8PIL - chains J and K of the 10 polymer chains in the assembly; structure by electron microscopy, 3.20 A resolution.

# Chain J
Protein: DNA-directed RNA polymerase subunit beta'
Organism: Escherichia coli
Notes: EC 2.7.7.6
UniProt: P0A8T7 (RPOC_ECOLI); residue numbers follow UniProt; this construct covers 2-1407
Amino-acid sequence (1416 residues; numbered 1 to 1416; the number before each row is that of its first residue):
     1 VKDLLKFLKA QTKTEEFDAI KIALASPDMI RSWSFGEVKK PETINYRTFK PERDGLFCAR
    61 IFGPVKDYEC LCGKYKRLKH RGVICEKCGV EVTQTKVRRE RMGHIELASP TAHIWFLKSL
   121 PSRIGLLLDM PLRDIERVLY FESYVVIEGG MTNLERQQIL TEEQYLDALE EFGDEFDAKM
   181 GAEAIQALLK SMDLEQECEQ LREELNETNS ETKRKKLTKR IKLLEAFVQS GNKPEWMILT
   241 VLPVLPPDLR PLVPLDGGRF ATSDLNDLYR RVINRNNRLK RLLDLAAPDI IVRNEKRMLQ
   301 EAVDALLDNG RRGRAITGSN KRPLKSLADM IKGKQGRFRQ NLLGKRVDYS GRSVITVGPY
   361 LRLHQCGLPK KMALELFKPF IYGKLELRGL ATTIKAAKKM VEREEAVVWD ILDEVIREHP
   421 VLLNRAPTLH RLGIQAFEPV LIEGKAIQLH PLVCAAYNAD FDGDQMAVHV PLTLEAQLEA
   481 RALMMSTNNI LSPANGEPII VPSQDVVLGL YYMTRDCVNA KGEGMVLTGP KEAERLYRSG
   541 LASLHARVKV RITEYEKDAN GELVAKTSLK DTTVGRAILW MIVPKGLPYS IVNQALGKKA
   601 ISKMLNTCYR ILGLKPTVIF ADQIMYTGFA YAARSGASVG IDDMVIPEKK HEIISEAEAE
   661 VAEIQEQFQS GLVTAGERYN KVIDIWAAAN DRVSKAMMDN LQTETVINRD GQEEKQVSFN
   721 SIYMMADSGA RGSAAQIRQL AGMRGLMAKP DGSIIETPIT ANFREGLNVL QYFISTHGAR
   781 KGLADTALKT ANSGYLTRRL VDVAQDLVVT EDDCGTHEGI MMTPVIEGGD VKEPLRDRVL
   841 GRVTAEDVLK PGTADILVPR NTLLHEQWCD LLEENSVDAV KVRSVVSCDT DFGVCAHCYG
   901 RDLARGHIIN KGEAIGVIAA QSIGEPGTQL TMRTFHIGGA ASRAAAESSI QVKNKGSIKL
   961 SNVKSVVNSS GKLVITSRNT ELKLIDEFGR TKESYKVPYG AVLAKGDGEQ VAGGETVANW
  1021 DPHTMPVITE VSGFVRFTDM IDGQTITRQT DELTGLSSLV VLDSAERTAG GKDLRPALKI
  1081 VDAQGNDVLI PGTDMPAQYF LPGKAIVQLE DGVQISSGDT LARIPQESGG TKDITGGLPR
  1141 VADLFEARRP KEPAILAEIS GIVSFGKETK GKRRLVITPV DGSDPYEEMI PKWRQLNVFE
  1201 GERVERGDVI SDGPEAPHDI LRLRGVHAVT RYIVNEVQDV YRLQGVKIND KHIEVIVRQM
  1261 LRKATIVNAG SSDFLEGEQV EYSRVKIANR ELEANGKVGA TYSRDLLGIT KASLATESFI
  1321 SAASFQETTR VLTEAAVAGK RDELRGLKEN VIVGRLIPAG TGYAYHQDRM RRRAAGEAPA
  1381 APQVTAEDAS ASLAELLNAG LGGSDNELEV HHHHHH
Not modelled in the structure: 1-15, 936-946, 1127-1133, 1376-1416
Sequence notes: expression tag (1, 1408-1416)
Bound ions: Zn2+ site 1: Cys-70, Cys-72, Cys-85, Cys-88; Mg2+: Asp-460, Asp-462, Asp-464 (shared with 2 residues of chain R); Zn2+ site 2: Cys-814, Cys-888, Cys-895, Cys-898
Curated features (UniProtKB/Swiss-Prot):
  - binding site (Zn(2+)): Cys-70, Cys-72, Cys-85, Cys-88, Cys-814, Cys-888, Cys-895, Cys-898
  - binding site (Mg(2+)): Asp-460, Asp-462, Asp-464
  - modified residue: Lys-983 (N6-acetyllysine)
  - mutagenesis: Gln-504 (Q504P: Resistant to antibiotics salinamide A and B), Asn-690 (N690D: Resistant to antibiotics salinamide A and B), Met-697 (M697V: Resistant to antibiotics salinamide A and B), Ala-735 (A735T: Resistant to antibiotics salinamide A and B), Arg-738 (R738C/H/P/S: Resistant to antibiotics salinamide A and B), Ala-748 (A748E: Resistant to antibiotics salinamide A and B), Pro-758 (P758S/T: Resistant to antibiotics salinamide A and B), Phe-763 (F763C: Resistant to antibiotics salinamide A and B), Ser-775 (S775A: Resistant to antibiotics salinamide A and B), Ala-779 (A779T/V: Resistant to antibiotics salinamide A and B), Arg-780 (R780C: Resistant to antibiotics salinamide A and B), Gly-782 (G782A/C: Resistant to antibiotics salinamide A and B), 1 further mutagenesis entry in UniProt

# Chain K
Protein: DNA-directed RNA polymerase subunit omega
Organism: Escherichia coli
Notes: EC 2.7.7.6
UniProt: P0A800 (RPOZ_ECOLI); numbering as in UniProt (aligned over 1-91)
Amino-acid sequence (91 residues; row label = number of the first residue in the row):
     1 MARVTVQDAV EKIGNRFDLV LVAARRARQM QVGGKDPLVP EENDKTTVIA LREIEEGLIN
    61 NQILDVRERQ EQQEQEAAEL QAVTAIAEGR R
Not modelled in the structure: 1, 85-91

# Interface between chain J and chain K
Residue-residue contacts (36; chain J residue first):
  Val-415(J) with Lys-45(K), hydrogen bond (backbone-side chain)
  Arg-417(J) with Asn-43(K), hydrogen bond; Asp-44(K), salt bridge
  Glu-418(J) with Asp-44(K); Lys-45(K), hydrogen bond (side chain-backbone); Val-48(K)
  Leu-474(J) with Ala-27(K); Arg-28(K); Gln-31(K); Thr-46(K)
  Glu-475(J) with Ala-24(K); Arg-28(K), salt bridge
  Gln-477(J) with Thr-47(K)
  Leu-478(J) with Ala-23(K), hydrophobic; Thr-47(K); Leu-51(K), hydrophobic
  Arg-481(J) with Arg-3(K), hydrogen bond (side chain-backbone); Leu-51(K)
  Ala-482(J) with Val-6(K), hydrophobic; Arg-16(K), hydrogen bond (backbone-side chain)
  Leu-483(J) with Arg-16(K); Phe-17(K), hydrophobic
  Thr-487(J) with Val-4(K), hydrogen bond (side chain-backbone)
  Asn-488(J) with Val-6(K); Arg-16(K)
  Leu-614(J) with Gln-7(K)
  Lys-615(J) with Thr-5(K); Gln-7(K)
  Arg-905(J) with Arg-16(K)
  Asn-910(J) with Asn-15(K), hydrogen bond
  Lys-911(J) with Phe-17(K)
  Glu-913(J) with Phe-17(K)
  Gly-1360(J) with Phe-17(K)
  Thr-1361(J) with Phe-17(K); Val-20(K); Leu-21(K)
Other interface residues (no listed pair), chain J (29 interface residues in all): His-364, Glu-414, Glu-438, Thr-473, Glu-479, Met-485, Val-618, Gly-912, Ala-1364
Other interface residues (no listed pair), chain K (24 interface residues in all): Asp-8, Gly-14

# Overview
29 residues of chain J face 24 of chain K across their interface; the contacts include 7 hydrogen bonds and 2
salt bridges. Polar pairs include Arg-417(J)/Asp-44(K), Glu-475(J)/Arg-28(K) and Val-415(J)/Lys-45(K).
Chain J is DNA-directed RNA polymerase subunit beta' and chain K is DNA-directed RNA polymerase subunit omega,
both from Escherichia coli; the structure, E. coli transcription complex paused at ops site and bound to RfaH
and NusA, was determined by electron microscopy, deposited together with 8PEN, 8PFG, 8PFJ, 8PH9, 8PHK, 8PIB,
8PID and 8PIM.
